PDB entry 5W8K | X-ray diffraction, 1.60 A resolution | chains A and B of the 4 polymer chains in the assembly

Chain A (and B):
Protein: L-lactate dehydrogenase A chain
From: Homo sapiens
Notes: EC 1.1.1.27; chain B of this document is another copy of the same molecule, construct and numbering; everything in this record applies to it too
UniProtKB: P00338 (LDHA_HUMAN); residues 0-331 here correspond to UniProt positions 1-332 (UniProt number = residue number + 1)
Chain sequence (332 residues; numbered 0 to 331; the number before each row is that of its first residue; numbering starts at 0):
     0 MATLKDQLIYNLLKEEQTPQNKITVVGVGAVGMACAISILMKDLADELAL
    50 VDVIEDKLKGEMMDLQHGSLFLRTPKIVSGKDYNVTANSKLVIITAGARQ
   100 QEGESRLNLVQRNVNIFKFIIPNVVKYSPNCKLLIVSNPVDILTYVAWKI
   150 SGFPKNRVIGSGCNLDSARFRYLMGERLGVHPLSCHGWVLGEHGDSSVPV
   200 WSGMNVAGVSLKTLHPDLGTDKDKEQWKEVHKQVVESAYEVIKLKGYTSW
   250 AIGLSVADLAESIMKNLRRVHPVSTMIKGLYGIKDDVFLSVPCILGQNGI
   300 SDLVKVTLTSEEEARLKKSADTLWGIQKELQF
Disordered / not traced: 0, 14, 99-105 (chain B: 0)
Small-molecule neighbours:
  - 9Y7 (2-{3-(3,4-difluorophenyl)-5-hydroxy-4-[(4-sulfamoylphenyl)methyl]-1H-pyrazol-1-yl}-1,3-thiazole-4-carboxylic acid): Ala-97, Arg-98, Leu-108, Val-109, Asn-112, Asn-137, Pro-138, Val-139, Asp-140, Ile-141, Leu-164, Arg-168, Glu-191, His-192, Gly-193, Ala-237, Ile-241, Thr-247, Leu-322
  - malonic acid (MLA), molecule 1: Arg-170, Leu-182, His-185, Trp-187, Val-269
  - malonic acid (MLA), molecule 2: Leu-182, Ser-183, His-185
  - NADH (NAI; 1,4-dihydronicotinamide adenine dinucleotide): Val-25, Gly-26, Val-27, Gly-28, Ala-29, Val-30, Gly-31, Asp-51, Val-52, Ile-53, Lys-56, Tyr-82, Thr-94, Ala-95, Gly-96, Ala-97, Arg-98, Asn-112, Ile-115, Phe-118, Ile-119, Val-135, Ser-136, Asn-137, Val-139, Ser-160, Leu-164, His-192, Tyr-246, Thr-247, Ile-251
What the authors report for this chain:
  - binding site for 9Y7: Asp-140, Ile-141, Glu-191

How chain A and chain B interact:
Pairs across the interface (115):
  Thr-2(A) / Glu-224(B)
  Leu-3(A) / Leu-213(B)  hydrophobic
  Leu-3(A) / His-214(B)
  Leu-3(A) / Glu-224(B)  hydrogen bond (backbone-side chain)
  Leu-3(A) / Trp-226(B)  hydrophobic
  Lys-4(A) / Arg-176(B)
  Lys-4(A) / Leu-177(B)
  Gln-6(A) / Leu-213(B)  hydrogen bond (side chain-backbone)
  Leu-7(A) / Val-205(B)  hydrophobic
  Leu-7(A) / Val-208(B)  hydrophobic
  Leu-7(A) / Leu-210(B)  hydrophobic
  Leu-7(A) / Leu-213(B)  hydrophobic
  Ile-8(A) / Leu-177(B)
  Ile-8(A) / Val-179(B)  hydrophobic
  Met-32(A) / Trp-249(B)
  Ile-36(A) / Trp-249(B)  hydrophobic
  Ser-37(A) / Met-40(B)
  Met-40(A) / Ser-37(B)
  Met-40(A) / Met-40(B)  hydrophobic
  Met-40(A) / Lys-41(B)
  Met-40(A) / Leu-253(B)  hydrophobic
  Lys-41(A) / Met-40(B)
  Asp-55(A) / Leu-243(B)
  Lys-56(A) / Leu-243(B)  hydrogen bond (backbone-backbone)
  Lys-56(A) / Tyr-246(B)
  Lys-58(A) / Glu-239(B)  salt bridge
  Lys-58(A) / Leu-243(B)
  Gly-59(A) / Val-240(B)
  Gly-59(A) / Leu-243(B)
  Gly-59(A) / Lys-244(B)
  Glu-60(A) / Lys-244(B)  salt bridge
  Glu-60(A) / Trp-249(B)  hydrogen bond
  Met-62(A) / Glu-239(B)
  Met-62(A) / Val-240(B)  hydrophobic
  Met-62(A) / Leu-243(B)  hydrophobic
  Asp-63(A) / Lys-244(B)  salt bridge
  Asp-63(A) / Thr-247(B)
  Asp-63(A) / Ser-248(B)  hydrogen bond (side chain-backbone)
  Asp-63(A) / Trp-249(B)  hydrogen bond (side chain-backbone)
  Asp-63(A) / Ala-250(B)  hydrogen bond (side chain-backbone)
  Leu-64(A) / Trp-249(B)  hydrophobic
  Gln-65(A) / Tyr-171(B)  hydrogen bond
  His-66(A) / Ala-167(B)
  His-66(A) / Arg-168(B)  hydrogen bond
  His-66(A) / Ser-236(B)
  His-66(A) / Ala-250(B)
  Gly-67(A) / Ala-250(B)
  Gly-67(A) / Leu-253(B)
  Ser-68(A) / Tyr-171(B)
  Ser-68(A) / His-180(B)
  Leu-69(A) / Ala-167(B)  hydrophobic
  Leu-69(A) / Arg-170(B)
  Leu-69(A) / Pro-181(B)
  Leu-69(A) / Leu-182(B)
  Phe-70(A) / Asn-163(B)
  Phe-70(A) / Ala-167(B)  hydrophobic
  Phe-70(A) / Leu-253(B)  hydrophobic
  Phe-70(A) / Ser-254(B)
  Phe-70(A) / Asp-257(B)
  Leu-71(A) / His-180(B)
  Arg-72(A) / Leu-182(B)
  Ala-167(A) / His-66(B)
  Ala-167(A) / Leu-69(B)  hydrophobic
  Ala-167(A) / Phe-70(B)  hydrophobic
  Arg-168(A) / His-66(B)  hydrogen bond
  Arg-170(A) / Leu-69(B)
  Tyr-171(A) / Gln-65(B)  hydrogen bond
  Tyr-171(A) / Ser-68(B)
  Arg-176(A) / Lys-4(B)
  Leu-177(A) / Lys-4(B)
  Leu-177(A) / Ile-8(B)
  His-180(A) / Ser-68(B)
  His-180(A) / Leu-71(B)
  Pro-181(A) / Leu-69(B)
  Leu-182(A) / Leu-69(B)
  Leu-182(A) / Arg-72(B)
  Val-205(A) / Leu-7(B)  hydrophobic
  Val-208(A) / Leu-7(B)  hydrophobic
  Leu-210(A) / Leu-7(B)  hydrophobic
  Leu-213(A) / Leu-3(B)  hydrophobic
  Leu-213(A) / Gln-6(B)
  Leu-213(A) / Leu-7(B)  hydrophobic
  His-214(A) / Leu-3(B)
  Glu-224(A) / Thr-2(B)
  Glu-224(A) / Leu-3(B)  hydrogen bond (side chain-backbone)
  Trp-226(A) / Leu-3(B)
  Ser-236(A) / His-66(B)  hydrogen bond
  Glu-239(A) / Lys-58(B)  salt bridge
  Glu-239(A) / Met-62(B)
  Val-240(A) / Gly-59(B)
  Val-240(A) / Met-62(B)  hydrophobic
  Leu-243(A) / Asp-55(B)
  Leu-243(A) / Lys-56(B)
  Leu-243(A) / Lys-58(B)
  Leu-243(A) / Gly-59(B)
  Leu-243(A) / Met-62(B)  hydrophobic
  Lys-244(A) / Gly-59(B)
  Lys-244(A) / Glu-60(B)  salt bridge
  Lys-244(A) / Asp-63(B)  salt bridge
  Thr-247(A) / Asp-63(B)
  Ser-248(A) / Asp-63(B)  hydrogen bond (backbone-side chain)
  Trp-249(A) / Met-32(B)  hydrophobic
  Trp-249(A) / Ile-36(B)  hydrophobic
  Trp-249(A) / Glu-60(B)  hydrogen bond
  Trp-249(A) / Asp-63(B)  hydrogen bond (backbone-side chain)
  Trp-249(A) / Leu-64(B)  hydrophobic
  Trp-249(A) / Trp-249(B)  hydrophobic
  Ala-250(A) / Asp-63(B)  hydrogen bond (backbone-side chain)
  Ala-250(A) / His-66(B)
  Ala-250(A) / Gly-67(B)
  Leu-253(A) / Met-40(B)  hydrophobic
  Leu-253(A) / Gly-67(B)
  Leu-253(A) / Phe-70(B)  hydrophobic
  Ser-254(A) / Phe-70(B)
  Asp-257(A) / Phe-70(B)
Other interface residues (no listed pair), chain A (59 interface residues in all): Asn-163, Val-179, Leu-217, Tyr-246
Other interface residues (no listed pair), chain B (60 interface residues in all): Pro-74, Leu-217

Overview:
59 residues of chain A and 60 residues of chain B are in contact; the contacts include 17 hydrogen bonds and 6
salt bridges. Polar pairs include Lys-58(A)/Glu-239(B), Glu-60(A)/Lys-244(B) and Asp-63(A)/Lys-244(B). Chain A
binds compound 9Y7, NADH and malonic acid. From the paper: a binding site for 9Y7 at Asp-140(A), Ile-141(A)
and Glu-191(A).
Chain A and chain B are both L-lactate dehydrogenase A chain (Homo sapiens); the structure, Crystal Structure
of Lactate Dehydrogenase A in complex with inhibitor compound 29 and NADH, was determined by X-ray diffraction
together with 5W8H, 5W8I, 5W8J and 5W8L from the same study.
